1T89 - chains B and C of the 3 polymer chains in the assembly; structure by X-ray diffraction, 3.50 A resolution.

Chain B:
Protein: recombinant IgG1 heavy chain
Source organism: Homo sapiens
Notes: fragment: Fc fragment of human IgG1
Chain sequence (224 residues; numbered 224 to 447; the number before each row is that of its first residue):
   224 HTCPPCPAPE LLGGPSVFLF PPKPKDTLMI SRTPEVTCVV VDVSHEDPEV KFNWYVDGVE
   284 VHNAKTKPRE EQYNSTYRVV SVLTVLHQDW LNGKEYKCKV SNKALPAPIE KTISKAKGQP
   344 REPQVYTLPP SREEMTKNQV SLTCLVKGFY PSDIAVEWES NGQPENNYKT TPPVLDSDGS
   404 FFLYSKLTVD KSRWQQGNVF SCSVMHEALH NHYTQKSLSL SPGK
Unresolved in the structure: 224-230, 444-447
Cystine bridges: Cys261-Cys321, Cys367-Cys425
Glycans and other covalent adducts: glycan linked to Asn297

Chain C:
Protein: Low affinity immunoglobulin gamma Fc region receptor III-B
Source organism: Homo sapiens
Notes: fragment: Fc gamma receptor type III
UniProt: O75015 (FC3B_HUMAN); residues 1-176 here correspond to UniProt positions 19-194 (UniProt number = residue number + 18)
Chain sequence (176 residues; row label = number of the first residue in the row):
     1 RTEDLPKAVV FLEPQWYSVL EKDSVTLKCQ GAYSPEDNST QWFHNESLIS SQASSYFIDA
    61 ATVNDSGEYR CQTNLSTLSD PVQLEVHIGW LLLQAPRWVF KEEDPIHLRC HSWKNTALHK
   121 VTYLQNGKDR KYFHHNSDFH IPKATLKDSG SYFCRGLVGS KNVSSETVNI TITQGL
Unresolved in the structure: 1-4, 172-176
Cystine bridges: Cys29-Cys71, Cys110-Cys154
Swiss-Prot annotation at these positions:
  - glycosylation (N-linked (GlcNAc...) asparagine): Asn38, Asn45, Asn64, Asn74, Asn162, Asn169

How chain B and chain C interact:
Pairs across the interface - 12 pairs, chain B then chain C:
  Leu235(B) with Ala117(C), hydrophobic; Val158(C); Gly159(C)
  Gly236(B) with Trp90(C); Val158(C)
  Gly237(B) with Trp90(C); Lys161(C), hydrogen bond (backbone-side chain)
  Leu328(B) with Trp113(C)
  Pro329(B) with Ile88(C); Gly89(C); Trp90(C); Trp113(C), hydrophobic
Also at the interface, not in a pair above, chain B (6 interface residues in all): Ala330

In short:
6 residues of chain B face 8 of chain C across their interface, with 1 hydrogen bond. Its one hydrogen-bonded
contact is Gly237(B)-Lys161(C).
Chain B is recombinant IgG1 heavy chain and chain C is Low affinity immunoglobulin gamma Fc region receptor
III-B, both from Homo sapiens; the structure, Crystal structure of a human type III FC gamma receptor in
complex with an FC fragment ..., was determined by X-ray diffraction (same publication as 1T83).
